Entry 4LLG (X-ray diffraction, 3.79 A resolution); this record covers chains D and E of the 7 polymer chains in the assembly.

# Chain D
Molecule: DNA-directed RNA polymerase subunit beta'
Organism: Escherichia coli
Notes: EC 2.7.7.6
Reference sequence: C5A0S8 (C5A0S8_ECOBW); residue numbers follow UniProt; this construct covers 1-1407
Amino-acid sequence (1407 residues; numbered 1 to 1407; the number before each row is that of its first residue):
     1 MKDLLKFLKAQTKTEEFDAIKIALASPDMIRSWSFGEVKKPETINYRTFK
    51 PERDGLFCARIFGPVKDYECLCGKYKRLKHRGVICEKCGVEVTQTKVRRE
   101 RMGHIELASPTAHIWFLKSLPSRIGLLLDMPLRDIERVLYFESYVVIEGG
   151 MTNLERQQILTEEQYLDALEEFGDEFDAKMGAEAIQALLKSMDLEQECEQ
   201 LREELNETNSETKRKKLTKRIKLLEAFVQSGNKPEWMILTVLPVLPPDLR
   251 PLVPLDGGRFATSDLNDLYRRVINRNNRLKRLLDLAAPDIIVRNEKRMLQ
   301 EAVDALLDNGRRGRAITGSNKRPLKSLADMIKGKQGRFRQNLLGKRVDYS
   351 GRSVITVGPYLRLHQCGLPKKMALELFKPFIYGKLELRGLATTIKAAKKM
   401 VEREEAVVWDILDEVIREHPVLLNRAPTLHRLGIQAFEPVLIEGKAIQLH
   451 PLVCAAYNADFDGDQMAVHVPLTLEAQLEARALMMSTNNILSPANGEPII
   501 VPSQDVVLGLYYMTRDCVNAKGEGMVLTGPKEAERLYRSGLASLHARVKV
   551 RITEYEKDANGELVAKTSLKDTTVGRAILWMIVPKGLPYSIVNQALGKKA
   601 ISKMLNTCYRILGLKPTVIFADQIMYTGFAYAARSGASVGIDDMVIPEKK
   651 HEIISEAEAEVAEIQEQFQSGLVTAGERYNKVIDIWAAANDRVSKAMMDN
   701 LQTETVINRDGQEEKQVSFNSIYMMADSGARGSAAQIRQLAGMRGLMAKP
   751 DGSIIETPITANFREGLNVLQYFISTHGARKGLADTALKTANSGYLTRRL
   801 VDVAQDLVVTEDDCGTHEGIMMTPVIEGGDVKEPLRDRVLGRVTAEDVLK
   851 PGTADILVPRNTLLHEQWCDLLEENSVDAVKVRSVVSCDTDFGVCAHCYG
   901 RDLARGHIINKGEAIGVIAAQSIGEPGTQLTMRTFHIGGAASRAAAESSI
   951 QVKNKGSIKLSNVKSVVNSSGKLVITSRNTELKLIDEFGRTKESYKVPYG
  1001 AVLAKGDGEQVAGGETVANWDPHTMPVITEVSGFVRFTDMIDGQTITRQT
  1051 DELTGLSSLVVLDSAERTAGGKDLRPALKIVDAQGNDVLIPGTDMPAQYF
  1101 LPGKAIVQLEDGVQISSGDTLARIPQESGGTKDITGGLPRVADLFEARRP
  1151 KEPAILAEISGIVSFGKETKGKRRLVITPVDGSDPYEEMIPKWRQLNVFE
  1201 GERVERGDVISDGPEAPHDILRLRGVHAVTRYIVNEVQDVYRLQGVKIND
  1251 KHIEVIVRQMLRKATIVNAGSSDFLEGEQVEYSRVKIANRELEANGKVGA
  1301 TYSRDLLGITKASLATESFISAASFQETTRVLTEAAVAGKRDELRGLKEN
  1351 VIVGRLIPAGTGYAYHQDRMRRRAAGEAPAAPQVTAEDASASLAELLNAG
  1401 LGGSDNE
Not modelled in the structure: 1-7, 932-947, 1127-1134, 1377-1407
Ion coordination: Zn2+ site 1: Cys70, Cys72, Cys85, Cys88; Zn2+ site 2: Cys814, Cys888, Cys895, Cys898
Residues lining bound ligands: Mg2+ (MG): Asp460, Asp462, Asp464

# Chain E
Molecule: DNA-directed RNA polymerase subunit omega
Organism: Escherichia coli
Notes: EC 2.7.7.6
Reference sequence: C9QUL2 (C9QUL2_ECOD1); residues 1-91 here = UniProt positions 1-91
Amino-acid sequence (91 residues; row label = number of the first residue in the row):
     1 MARVTVQDAVEKIGNRFDLVLVAARRARQMQVGGKDPLVPEENDKTTVIA
    51 LREIEEGLINNQILDVRERQEQQEQEAAELQAVTAIAEGRR
Not modelled in the structure: 1, 91

# Chain D / chain E interface
Residue-residue contacts - 52 pairs, chain D then chain E:
  His364(D) - Val4(E)
  Glu414(D) - Lys45(E)  hydrogen bond (backbone-side chain)
  Val415(D) - Lys45(E)  hydrogen bond (backbone-side chain)
  Arg417(D) - Asn43(E)  hydrogen bond (side chain-backbone)
  Arg417(D) - Asp44(E)  salt bridge
  Arg417(D) - Lys45(E)
  Glu418(D) - Ala2(E)
  Glu418(D) - Asp44(E)
  Glu418(D) - Lys45(E)
  Glu418(D) - Val48(E)
  Glu438(D) - Ala2(E)
  Leu474(D) - Ala27(E)  hydrophobic
  Leu474(D) - Arg28(E)
  Leu474(D) - Gln31(E)
  Glu475(D) - Val20(E)
  Glu475(D) - Ala24(E)
  Glu475(D) - Arg28(E)  salt bridge
  Gln477(D) - Thr47(E)
  Leu478(D) - Val20(E)  hydrophobic
  Leu478(D) - Ala23(E)  hydrophobic
  Leu478(D) - Ala24(E)  hydrophobic
  Leu478(D) - Thr47(E)
  Glu479(D) - Val20(E)
  Arg481(D) - Arg3(E)  hydrogen bond (side chain-backbone)
  Arg481(D) - Val6(E)
  Arg481(D) - Thr47(E)
  Arg481(D) - Leu51(E)
  Ala482(D) - Val6(E)  hydrophobic
  Ala482(D) - Arg16(E)
  Ala482(D) - Val20(E)  hydrophobic
  Leu483(D) - Arg16(E)
  Thr487(D) - Val4(E)  hydrogen bond (side chain-backbone)
  Thr487(D) - Thr5(E)
  Asn488(D) - Val6(E)
  Asn488(D) - Arg16(E)
  Leu614(D) - Thr5(E)
  Leu614(D) - Gln7(E)
  Lys615(D) - Thr5(E)
  Lys615(D) - Gln7(E)
  Lys615(D) - Asp8(E)
  Leu903(D) - Arg16(E)
  Arg905(D) - Val10(E)
  Arg905(D) - Asn15(E)
  Arg905(D) - Arg16(E)
  His907(D) - Glu11(E)  salt bridge
  Asn910(D) - Asn15(E)
  Lys911(D) - Phe17(E)
  Gly912(D) - Phe17(E)
  Glu913(D) - Phe17(E)
  Gly1360(D) - Phe17(E)
  Thr1361(D) - Leu21(E)
  Ala1364(D) - Leu21(E)  hydrophobic
Other interface residues (no listed pair), chain D (35 interface residues in all): Ile416, His419, Thr473, Met485, Asn489, Tyr609, Val618
Other interface residues (no listed pair), chain E (29 interface residues in all): Gly14, Leu19, Glu42, Thr46

# Overview
The interface between chain D and chain E involves 35 residues on one side and 29 on the other, with 5
hydrogen bonds and 3 salt bridges. Polar contacts include Arg417(D)-Asp44(E), Glu475(D)-Arg28(E) and
His907(D)-Glu11(E). Chain D binds Mg2+.
Chain D is DNA-directed RNA polymerase subunit beta' and chain E is DNA-directed RNA polymerase subunit omega,
both from Escherichia coli; the structure, Crystal Structure Analysis of the E.coli holoenzyme/Gp2 complex,
was determined by X-ray diffraction, deposited together with 4LJZ, 4LK0 and 4LK1.
